Entry 4KE9 (X-ray diffraction, 2.20 A resolution); this record covers chain A.

Chain A:
Molecule: Thermostable monoacylglycerol lipase
Organism: Bacillus sp
Notes: EC 3.1.1.23
UniProt: P82597 (MGLP_BAC25); numbering as in UniProt (aligned over 3-250)
Amino-acid sequence (268 residues; each row starts with the number of its first residue; numbers below 1 keep their minus sign (Met-17 is residue -17)):
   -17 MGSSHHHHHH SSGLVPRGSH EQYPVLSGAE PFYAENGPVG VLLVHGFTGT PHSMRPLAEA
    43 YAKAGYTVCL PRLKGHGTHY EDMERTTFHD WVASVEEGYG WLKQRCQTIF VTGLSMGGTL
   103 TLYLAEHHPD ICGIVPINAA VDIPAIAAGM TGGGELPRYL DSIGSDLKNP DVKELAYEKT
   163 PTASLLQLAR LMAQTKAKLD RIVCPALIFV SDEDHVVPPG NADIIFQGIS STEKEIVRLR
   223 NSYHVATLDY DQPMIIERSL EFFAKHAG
Unresolved in the structure: -17 to 2, 250
Differences from the reference sequence: expression tag (-16 to 0, 2)
Covalent attachments: hexadecyl hydrogen (R)-(3-azidopropyl)phosphonate (1R1) linked to Ser97
Small-molecule neighbours: 1R1 (hexadecyl hydrogen (R)-(3-azidopropyl)phosphonate): Gly28, Phe29, Thr30, Gly31, Leu96, Met98, Ile125, Ala127, Ile128, Gly131, Met132, Leu138, Leu142, Ile145, Glu156, Ala158, Thr164, Leu167, Leu168, Leu170, Val198, Val199, His226
UniProt features mapped onto this chain:
  - active site: Ser97 (Nucleophile), Asp196 (Charge relay system), His226 (Charge relay system)
  - binding site (substrate): Phe29, Met98
  - site: Ile145 (Important for substrate specificity)
  - mutagenesis: Ile145 (I145G: 18% reduction in hydrolase activity for both 1-lauroylglycerol (1-LG) and 1-oleoylglycerol (1-OG) ...), Asp196 (D196N: Loss of enzyme activity)
From the paper describing this entry:
  - binding site for 1R1: Phe29, Ser97, Met98
  - mutagenesis - I145G, I145S: decreased catalytic activity on 1-OG
  - mutagenesis - I145G, I145S: decreased catalytic activity on 1-LG
  - catalytic residues: Asp196, His226 (proposed by the authors, not directly observed)

Summary:
Compound 1R1 is covalently linked to Ser97. From UniProt: 3 active-site residues, substrate-binding residues
Phe29 and Met98 and 2 mutagenesis sites. The paper reports catalytic residues Asp196 and His226; I145G and
I145S reduce catalytic activity on 1-OG.
Chain A is Thermostable monoacylglycerol lipase (Bacillus sp); the structure, Crystal structure of
Monoglyceride lipase from Bacillus sp. H257 in complex with an 1-stearyol glycerol analogue, was determined by
X-ray diffraction (same publication as 4KE6, 4KE7, 4KE8 and 4KEA).
